Entry 8PSZ (electron microscopy, 2.42 A resolution); this record covers chains C and D of the 7 polymer chains in the assembly.

[Chain C]
Name: RNA-dependent RNA polymerase
From: Tilapia lake virus
UniProt: A0A7G3S745 (A0A7G3S745_9VIRU); numbering as in UniProt (aligned over 1-457)
Sequence (478 residues; numbered 1 to 478; the number before each row is that of its first residue):
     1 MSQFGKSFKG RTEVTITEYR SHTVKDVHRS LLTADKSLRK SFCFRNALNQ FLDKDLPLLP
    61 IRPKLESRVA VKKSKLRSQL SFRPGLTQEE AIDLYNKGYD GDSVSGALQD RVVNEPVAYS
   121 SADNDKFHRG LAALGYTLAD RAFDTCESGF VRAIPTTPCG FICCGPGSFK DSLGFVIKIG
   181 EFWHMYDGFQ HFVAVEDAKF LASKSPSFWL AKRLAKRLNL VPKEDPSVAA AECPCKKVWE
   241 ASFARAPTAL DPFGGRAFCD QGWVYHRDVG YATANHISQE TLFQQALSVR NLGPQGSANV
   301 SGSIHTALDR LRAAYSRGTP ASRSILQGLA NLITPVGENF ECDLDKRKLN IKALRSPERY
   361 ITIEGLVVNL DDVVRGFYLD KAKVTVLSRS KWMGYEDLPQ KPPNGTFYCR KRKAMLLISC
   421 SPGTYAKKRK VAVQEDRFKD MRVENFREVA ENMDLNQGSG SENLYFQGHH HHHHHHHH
Not modelled in the structure: 1, 141-143, 430-478
Sequence notes: conflict Lys391 (Arg in A0A7G3S745); expression tag (458-478)
Ion coordination: Zn2+ site 1: Cys146, Cys159, Cys163, Cys164; Zn2+ site 2: His184, His191, Cys233, Cys235
What the authors report for this chain:
  - binding site for Transcription-like product: His305

[Chain D]
Molecule: 5' vRNA end - vRNA loop
Sequence (40 nucleotides; numbered -22 to 17; the number before each row is that of its first residue; numbers below 1 keep their minus sign (G-22 is residue -22)):
   -22 GCAAAUCUUU CUCACGUCCU GACUUGUGAG UAAAAUUUGG
Not modelled in the structure: -22 to 2, 9

[How chain C and chain D interact]
Residue-residue contacts (10; chain C residue first):
  Leu32(C) with A12(D), sugar contact
  Asp35(C) with G16(D), hydrogen bond to the base
  Lys36(C) with G16(D), hydrogen bond to the base
  Arg39(C) with U15(D), hydrogen bond to the sugar; G16(D), hydrogen bond to the base
  Lys40(C) with A12(D), hydrogen bond to the phosphate; U13(D), salt bridge to the phosphate; U14(D), base contact
  Ser41(C) with U15(D), hydrogen bond to the base
  Phe42(C) with U15(D), stacking on the base

[In short]
7 residues of chain C and 5 residues of chain D are in contact, with 6 hydrogen bonds, 1 salt bridge and 1
aromatic stacking contact. Polar pairs include Asp35(C)-G16(D), Lys36(C)-G16(D) and Arg39(C)-G16(D).
Cys146(C), Cys159(C), Cys163(C) and Cys164(C) form the Zn2+ site 1. From the paper: a binding site for
Transcription-like product at His305(C).
Here chain C is RNA-dependent RNA polymerase (Tilapia lake virus) and chain D is 5' vRNA end - vRNA loop.
Entry 8PSZ (Tilapia Lake Virus polymerase in vRNA elongation state with additional mode B promoter
(transcriptase conformation)) was determined by electron microscopy (same publication as 8PSN, 8PSO, 8PSQ,
8PSS, 8PSU, 8PSX and 6 further entries).
